Entry 7O9L (X-ray diffraction, 1.85 A resolution); this record covers chains A and B.

Chain A (and B):
Molecule: DyPA
From: Dictyostelium discoideum
Notes: chain B of this document is another copy of the same molecule, construct and numbering; everything in this record applies to it too
UniProtKB: Q556V8 (Q556V8_DICDI); numbering as in UniProt (aligned over 1-306)
Sequence (311 residues; each row starts with the number of its first residue; numbers below 1 keep their minus sign (Gly-4 is residue -4)):
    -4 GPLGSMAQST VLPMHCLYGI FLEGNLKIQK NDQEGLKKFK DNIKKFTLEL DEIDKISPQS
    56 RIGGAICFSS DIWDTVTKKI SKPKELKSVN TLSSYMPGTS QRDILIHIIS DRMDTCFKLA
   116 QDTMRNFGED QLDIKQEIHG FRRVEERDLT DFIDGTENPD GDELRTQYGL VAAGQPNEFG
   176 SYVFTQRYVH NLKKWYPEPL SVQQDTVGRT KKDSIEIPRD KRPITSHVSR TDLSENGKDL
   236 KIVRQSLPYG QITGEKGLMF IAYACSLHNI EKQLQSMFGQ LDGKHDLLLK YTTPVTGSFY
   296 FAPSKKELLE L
Disordered / not traced: -4 to 0
Differences from the reference sequence: expression tag (-4 to 0)
Bound ions: heme Fe near His222 (its only coordinating residue here)
Residues lining bound ligands:
  - cyanide ion (CYN): Asp149, Arg239, Ser241, Leu253, Phe255
  - heme (HEM): Asp143, Phe147, Ile148, Asp149, Gly150, Thr151, Glu152, Phe179, Gln181, Tyr183, His185, Val202, Arg204, Ser209, His222, Val223, Thr226, Asp227, Lys236, Ile237, Arg239, Leu253, Phe255, Ile265, Gln268, Leu269, Met272, Leu283, Thr287
Reported in the primary citation:
  - catalytic residues: Asp149
  - binding site for cyanide ion: Asp149

Chain A / chain B interface:
Residue-residue contacts - 44 pairs, chain A then chain B:
  Leu12(A) - Arg107(B)
  Tyr13(A) - Tyr13(B)  hydrogen bond
  Tyr13(A) - Met108(B)  hydrogen bond (side chain-backbone)
  Met108(A) - Tyr13(B)  hydrogen bond (backbone-side chain)
  Asp109(A) - Arg137(B)
  Asp109(A) - Arg138(B)
  Asp109(A) - Val139(B)
  Phe112(A) - Phe136(B)  hydrophobic
  Phe112(A) - Arg138(B)
  Phe112(A) - Ile247(B)  hydrophobic
  Lys113(A) - Val139(B)
  Ala115(A) - Ile247(B)  hydrophobic
  Gln116(A) - Arg138(B)  hydrogen bond
  Gln116(A) - Leu144(B)
  Gln116(A) - Tyr191(B)  hydrogen bond
  Gln116(A) - Ile247(B)
  Met119(A) - Ile247(B)  hydrophobic
  Arg120(A) - Tyr191(B)
  Ile129(A) - Thr248(B)
  Glu132(A) - Gln246(B)
  Glu132(A) - Ile247(B)  hydrogen bond (side chain-backbone)
  Glu132(A) - Thr248(B)  hydrogen bond
  His134(A) - Gly245(B)
  Phe136(A) - Met108(B)  hydrophobic
  Phe136(A) - Phe112(B)  hydrophobic
  Arg137(A) - Asp109(B)
  Arg138(A) - Asp109(B)
  Arg138(A) - Phe112(B)
  Arg138(A) - Gln116(B)  hydrogen bond
  Val139(A) - Asp109(B)
  Val139(A) - Lys113(B)
  Leu144(A) - Gln116(B)
  Tyr191(A) - Gln116(B)  hydrogen bond
  Tyr191(A) - Arg120(B)
  Gly245(A) - His134(B)
  Gln246(A) - Glu132(B)  hydrogen bond (side chain-backbone)
  Gln246(A) - His134(B)
  Ile247(A) - Phe112(B)  hydrophobic
  Ile247(A) - Ala115(B)  hydrophobic
  Ile247(A) - Gln116(B)
  Ile247(A) - Met119(B)  hydrophobic
  Ile247(A) - Glu132(B)  hydrogen bond (backbone-side chain)
  Thr248(A) - Ile129(B)
  Thr248(A) - Glu132(B)  hydrogen bond
Interface residues without a listed pair, chain A (29 interface residues in all): Leu17, Arg107, Thr110, Asp146, Lys188, Gly249
Interface residues without a listed pair, chain B (29 interface residues in all): Leu12, Leu17, Thr110, Glu124, Asp146, Gly249

Overview:
The chain A/chain B interface involves 29 residues from each chain, with 12 hydrogen bonds. Among the polar
pairs are Tyr13(A)-Tyr13(B), Tyr13(A)-Met108(B) and Gln116(A)-Arg138(B). Chain A binds heme and cyanide ion.
The paper reports the catalytic residue Asp149(A); a binding site for cyanide ion at Asp149(A).
Chain A and chain B are both DyPA (Dictyostelium discoideum); the structure, Dictyostelium discoideum dye
decolorizing peroxidase DyPA in complex with cyanide, was determined by X-ray diffraction together with 7O9J
and 7ODZ from the same study.
